8B9A - chains 4 and 6 of the 23 polymer chains in the assembly; structure by electron microscopy, 3.50 A resolution.

# Chain 4
Name: DNA replication licensing factor MCM4
From: Saccharomyces cerevisiae
Notes: EC 3.6.4.12
UniProtKB: P30665 (MCM4_YEAST); residue numbers follow UniProt; this construct covers 1-933
Sequence (933 residues; each row starts with the number of its first residue):
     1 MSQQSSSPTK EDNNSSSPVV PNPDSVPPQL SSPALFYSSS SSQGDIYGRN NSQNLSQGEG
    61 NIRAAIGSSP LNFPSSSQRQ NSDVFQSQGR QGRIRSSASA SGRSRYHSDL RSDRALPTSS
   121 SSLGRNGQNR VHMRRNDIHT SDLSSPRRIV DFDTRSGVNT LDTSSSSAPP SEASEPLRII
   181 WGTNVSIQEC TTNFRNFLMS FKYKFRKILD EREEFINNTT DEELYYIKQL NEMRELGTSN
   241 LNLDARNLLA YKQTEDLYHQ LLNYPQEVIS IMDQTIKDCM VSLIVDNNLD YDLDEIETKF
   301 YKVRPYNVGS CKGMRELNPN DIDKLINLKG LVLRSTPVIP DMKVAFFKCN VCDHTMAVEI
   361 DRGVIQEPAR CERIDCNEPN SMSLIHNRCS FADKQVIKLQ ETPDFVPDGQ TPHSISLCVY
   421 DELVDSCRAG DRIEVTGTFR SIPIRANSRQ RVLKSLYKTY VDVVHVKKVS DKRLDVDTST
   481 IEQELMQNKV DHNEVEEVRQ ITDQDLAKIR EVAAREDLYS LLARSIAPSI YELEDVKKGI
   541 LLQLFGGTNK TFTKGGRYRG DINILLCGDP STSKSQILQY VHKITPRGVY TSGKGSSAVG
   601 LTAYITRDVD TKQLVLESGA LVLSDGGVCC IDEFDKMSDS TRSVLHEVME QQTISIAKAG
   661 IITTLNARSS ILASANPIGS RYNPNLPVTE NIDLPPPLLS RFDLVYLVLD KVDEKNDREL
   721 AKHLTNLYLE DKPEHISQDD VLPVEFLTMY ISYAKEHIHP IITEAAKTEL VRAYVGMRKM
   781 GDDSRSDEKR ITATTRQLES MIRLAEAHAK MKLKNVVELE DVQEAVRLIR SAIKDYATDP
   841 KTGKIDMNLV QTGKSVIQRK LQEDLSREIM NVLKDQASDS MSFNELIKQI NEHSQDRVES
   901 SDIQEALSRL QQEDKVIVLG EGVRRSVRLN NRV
Disordered / not traced: 1-173, 470-500, 607-613, 781-791, 851-933
Bound ions: Zn2+: C349, C352, C371, C376
Residues lining bound ligands: AMP-PNP (ANP; phosphoaminophosphonic acid-adenylate ester): S529, I530, Y531, D569, P570, S571, T572, S573, K574, S575, Q576, E633, N676, L724

# Chain 6
Name: DNA replication licensing factor MCM6
From: Saccharomyces cerevisiae
Notes: EC 3.6.4.12
UniProtKB: P53091 (MCM6_YEAST); residue numbers follow UniProt; this construct covers 1-1017
Sequence (1017 residues; row label = number of the first residue in the row):
     1 MSSPFPADTP SSNRPSNSSP PPSSIGAGFG SSSGLDSQIG SRLHFPSSSQ PHVSNSQTGP
    61 FVNDSTQFSS QRLQTDGSAT NDMEGNEPAR SFKSRALNHV KKVDDVTGEK VREAFEQFLE
   121 DFSVQSTDTG EVEKVYRAQI EFMKIYDLNT IYIDYQHLSM RENGALAMAI SEQYYRFLPF
   181 LQKGLRRVVR KYAPELLNTS DSLKRSEGDE GQADEDEQQD DDMNGSSLPR DSGSSAAPGN
   241 GTSAMATRSI TTSTSPEQTE RVFQISFFNL PTVHRIRDIR SEKIGSLLSI SGTVTRTSEV
   301 RPELYKASFT CDMCRAIVDN VEQSFKYTEP TFCPNPSCEN RAFWTLNVTR SRFLDWQKVR
   361 IQENANEIPT GSMPRTLDVI LRGDSVERAK PGDRCKFTGV EIVVPDVTQL GLPGVKPSST
   421 LDTRGISKTT EGLNSGVTGL RSLGVRDLTY KISFLACHVI SIGSNIGASS PDANSNNRET
   481 ELQMAANLQA NNVYQDNERD QEVFLNSLSS DEINELKEMV KDEHIYDKLV RSIAPAVFGH
   541 EAVKKGILLQ MLGGVHKSTV EGIKLRGDIN ICVVGDPSTS KSQFLKYVVG FAPRSVYTSG
   601 KASSAAGLTA AVVRDEEGGD YTIEAGALML ADNGICCIDE FDKMDISDQV AIHEAMEQQT
   661 ISIAKAGIHA TLNARTSILA AANPVGGRYN RKLSLRGNLN MTAPIMSRFD LFFVILDDCN
   721 EKIDTELASH IVDLHMKRDE AIEPPFSAEQ LRRYIKYART FKPILTKEAR SYLVEKYKEL
   781 RKDDAQGFSR SSYRITVRQL ESMIRLSEAI ARANCVDEIT PSFIAEAYDL LRQSIIRVDV
   841 DDVEMDEEFD NIESQSHAAS GNNDDNDDGT GSGVITSEPP ADIEEGQSEA TARPGTSEKK
   901 KTTVTYDKYV SMMNMIVRKI AEVDREGAEE LTAVDIVDWY LLQKENDLGS LAEYWEERRL
   961 AFKVIKRLVK DRILMEIHGT RHNLRDLENE ENENNKTVYV IHPNCEVLDQ LEPQDSS
Disordered / not traced: 1-91, 200-254, 419-433, 464-499, 614-622, 786-791, 836-1017
Bound ions: Zn2+: C311, C314, C333, C338
Residues lining bound ligands: AMP-PNP (ANP; phosphoaminophosphonic acid-adenylate ester): R708, V797, R798, E801

# Interface between chain 4 and chain 6
Residue-residue contacts (113):
  P340(4) - Y450(6)
  P340(4) - I452(6)  hydrophobic
  M342(4) - Y450(6)
  V351(4) - K102(6)  hydrogen bond (backbone-side chain)
  C352(4) - K102(6)
  C352(4) - V103(6)  hydrogen bond (backbone-backbone)
  D353(4) - K102(6)  salt bridge
  D353(4) - V103(6)
  H354(4) - V103(6)
  G363(4) - V437(6)
  G363(4) - T438(6)  hydrogen bond (backbone-backbone)
  V364(4) - T438(6)
  V364(4) - G439(6)
  I365(4) - V437(6)  hydrophobic
  I365(4) - T438(6)  hydrogen bond (backbone-backbone)
  I365(4) - G439(6)
  E367(4) - L440(6)
  E367(4) - R441(6)  salt bridge
  P368(4) - R441(6)  hydrogen bond (backbone-side chain)
  A369(4) - R441(6)  hydrogen bond (backbone-side chain)
  R373(4) - H99(6)  hydrogen bond (side chain-backbone)
  R373(4) - K101(6)
  R373(4) - V103(6)
  D375(4) - H99(6)
  E378(4) - H99(6)  salt bridge
  N380(4) - R441(6)  hydrogen bond
  L384(4) - L440(6)  hydrophobic
  H386(4) - F325(6)
  H386(4) - P405(6)
  H386(4) - Y450(6)  hydrogen bond
  N387(4) - Y175(6)
  N387(4) - F325(6)
  N387(4) - I402(6)
  N387(4) - V403(6)  hydrogen bond (side chain-backbone)
  R388(4) - Y175(6)
  R388(4) - R176(6)
  F391(4) - S281(6)
  F391(4) - I284(6)  hydrophobic
  F391(4) - V403(6)  hydrophobic
  F391(4) - Y450(6)  hydrophobic
  A392(4) - S281(6)  hydrogen bond (backbone-side chain)
  D393(4) - R280(6)  salt bridge
  D393(4) - S281(6)  hydrogen bond
  K394(4) - N434(6)
  D421(4) - R280(6)  hydrogen bond (backbone-side chain)
  V424(4) - R280(6)
  D425(4) - R375(6)  salt bridge
  R428(4) - T370(6)  hydrogen bond (side chain-backbone)
  R445(4) - V445(6)  hydrogen bond (side chain-backbone)
  S448(4) - S418(6)  hydrogen bond (side chain-backbone)
  R449(4) - V445(6)
  R451(4) - V445(6)
  N549(4) - R738(6)
  K550(4) - H735(6)
  T551(4) - R738(6)  hydrogen bond (backbone-side chain)
  F552(4) - L734(6)
  F552(4) - R738(6)
  F552(4) - D739(6)
  T553(4) - D739(6)  hydrogen bond
  K554(4) - I742(6)
  L616(4) - M373(6)
  E617(4) - M373(6)
  S618(4) - M373(6)
  V622(4) - G371(6)
  D625(4) - T370(6)
  D625(4) - G371(6)  hydrogen bond (side chain-backbone)
  S640(4) - K601(6)  hydrogen bond
  S643(4) - K643(6)  hydrogen bond
  H646(4) - E640(6)
  E647(4) - S599(6)  hydrogen bond
  Q651(4) - K586(6)
  Q651(4) - Y597(6)  hydrogen bond
  Q651(4) - D639(6)
  S655(4) - S599(6)
  S655(4) - A602(6)
  I656(4) - A602(6)
  A657(4) - A602(6)  hydrogen bond (backbone-backbone)
  A657(4) - S603(6)
  A657(4) - S604(6)  hydrogen bond (backbone-backbone)
  A657(4) - G607(6)
  K658(4) - A602(6)
  K658(4) - S604(6)
  K658(4) - G607(6)
  A659(4) - S604(6)
  A659(4) - G607(6)
  A659(4) - A611(6)  hydrophobic
  G660(4) - E624(6)
  I662(4) - V596(6)  hydrophobic
  I662(4) - A627(6)  hydrophobic
  T664(4) - A365(6)
  L665(4) - M373(6)  hydrophobic
  R668(4) - T370(6)
  I762(4) - H735(6)
  I762(4) - M736(6)
  T763(4) - M736(6)
  E764(4) - M736(6)
  K767(4) - V732(6)
  K767(4) - D733(6)  salt bridge
  K767(4) - M736(6)
  Y774(4) - A728(6)  hydrophobic
  V775(4) - T725(6)
  R778(4) - D717(6)  salt bridge
  R778(4) - C719(6)
  R778(4) - D724(6)  salt bridge
  K779(4) - E721(6)  salt bridge
  T794(4) - S578(6)
  T795(4) - S578(6)
  T795(4) - I731(6)
  R796(4) - S578(6)
  L798(4) - A728(6)  hydrophobic
  L798(4) - I731(6)  hydrophobic
  E799(4) - H735(6)  salt bridge
  I802(4) - H735(6)
Also at the interface, not in a pair above, chain 4 (88 interface residues in all): V338, F347, N350, C376, Q450, G555, Y558, A603, V644, N666, P696, P697, S700, R701, L770, V771
Also at the interface, not in a pair above, chain 6 (76 interface residues in all): V100, R277, I279, Q362, I368, P374, G436, R446, A536, P577, T598, A606, V613, G686, G687, L727, S729

# In short
88 residues of chain 4 face 76 of chain 6 across their interface; the contacts include 25 hydrogen bonds and
10 salt bridges. Among the polar pairs are D353(4)-K102(6), E367(4)-R441(6) and E378(4)-H99(6). Bound to chain
4: AMP-PNP. Chain 6 binds AMP-PNP.
Chain 4 is DNA replication licensing factor MCM4 and chain 6 is DNA replication licensing factor MCM6, both
from Saccharomyces cerevisiae; the structure, S. cerevisiae replisome + Ctf4, bound by pol alpha primase.
Complex engaged with a fork DNA ..., was determined by electron microscopy together with 8B9B and 8B9C from
the same study.
